PDB entry 3P83 | X-ray diffraction, 3.05 A resolution | chains B and E of the 6 polymer chains in the assembly

[Chain B]
Molecule: DNA polymerase sliding clamp
Source organism: Archaeoglobus fulgidus
Reference sequence: O29912 (PCNA_ARCFU); residues 1-245 here = UniProt positions 1-245
Sequence (245 residues; numbered 1 to 245; the number before each row is that of its first residue):
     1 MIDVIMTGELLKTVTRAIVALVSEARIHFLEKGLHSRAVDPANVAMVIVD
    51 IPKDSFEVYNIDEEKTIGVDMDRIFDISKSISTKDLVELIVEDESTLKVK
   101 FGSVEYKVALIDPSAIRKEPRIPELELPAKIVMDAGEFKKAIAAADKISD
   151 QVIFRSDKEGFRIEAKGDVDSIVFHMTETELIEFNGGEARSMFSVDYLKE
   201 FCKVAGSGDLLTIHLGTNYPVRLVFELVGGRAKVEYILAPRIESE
Not modelled in the structure: 245
What the authors report for this chain:
  - contacts within the chain: Asp150-Arg241 (salt bridge)

[Chain E]
Molecule: Ribonuclease HII
Source organism: Archaeoglobus fulgidus
Notes: EC 3.1.26.4
Reference sequence: O29634 (RNH2_ARCFU); numbering as in UniProt (aligned over 1-205)
Sequence (217 residues; row label = number of the first residue in the row; numbers below 1 keep their minus sign (Gly-11 is residue -11)):
   -11 GPLGSPEFPGRLMKAGIDEAGKGCVIGPLVVAGVACSDEDRLRKLGVKDS
    39 KKLSQGRREELAEEIRKICRTEVLKVSPENLDERMAAKTINEILKECYAE
    89 IILRLKPEIAYVDSPDVIPERLSRELEEITGLRVVAEHKADEKYPLVAAA
   139 SIIAKVEREREIERLKEKFGDFGSGYASDPRTREVLKEWIASGRIPSCVR
   189 MRWKTVSNLRQKTLDDF
Not modelled in the structure: -11 to -1, 193-196
Differences from the reference sequence: expression tag (-11 to 0)
UniProt features mapped onto this chain:
  - binding site (a divalent metal cation): Asp6, Glu7, Asp101
  - binding site (substrate): Arg46, Lys143, Arg146, Tyr164
  - mutagenesis: Asp6 (D6N: Loss of activity), Glu7 (E7N: Slight decrease of activity; E7Q: Loss of activity), Arg46 (R46A: Increases Km for RNA 60-fold), Asp101 (D101N: Loss of activity), Asp129 (D129N: Lowers activity by 50%), Lys143 (K143A: Decrease of activity. Increases Km for RNA 30-fold), Arg146 (R146A: Decrease of activity. Increases Km for RNA 26-fold), Tyr164 (Y164A: Loss of activity. Increases Km for RNA 44-fold)
Disulfide bonds: Cys24-Cys57
What the authors report for this chain:
  - catalytic residues: Asp6, Glu7, Asp101, Asp129
  - mutagenesis - D101N: abolished catalytic activity

[How chain B and chain E interact]
Residue-residue contacts (19):
  Arg16(B) - Ile106(E)
  Val19(B) - Ile106(E)  hydrophobic
  Val19(B) - Arg109(E)  hydrogen bond (backbone-side chain)
  Ala20(B) - Arg109(E)
  Ala20(B) - Arg112(E)  hydrogen bond (backbone-side chain)
  Leu21(B) - Arg109(E)
  Leu21(B) - Arg112(E)
  Val22(B) - Arg109(E)  hydrogen bond (backbone-side chain)
  Ser23(B) - Arg109(E)
  Asp72(B) - Val105(E)
  Asp72(B) - Arg109(E)  salt bridge
  Phe75(B) - Val105(E)  hydrophobic
  Phe75(B) - Ile106(E)  hydrophobic
  Asp76(B) - Val105(E)
  Asp196(B) - Arg121(E)  salt bridge
  Tyr197(B) - Arg112(E)
  Glu200(B) - Glu108(E)
  Glu200(B) - Arg112(E)
  Lys203(B) - Glu108(E)  salt bridge
Also at the interface, not in a pair above, chain B (15 interface residues in all): Asp40, Pro41
Also at the interface, not in a pair above, chain E (7 interface residues in all): Glu113

[Summary]
The interface between chain B and chain E involves 15 residues on one side and 7 on the other; the contacts
include 3 hydrogen bonds and 3 salt bridges. Among the polar pairs are Asp72(B)-Arg109(E), Asp196(B)-Arg121(E)
and Lys203(B)-Glu108(E). The paper reports catalytic residues Asp6(E), Glu7(E) and Asp101(E) among others;
D101N of chain E abolishes catalytic activity.
Chain B is DNA polymerase sliding clamp and chain E is Ribonuclease HII, both from Archaeoglobus fulgidus; the
structure, Structure of the PCNA:RNase HII complex from Archaeoglobus fulgidus, was determined by X-ray
diffraction, deposited together with 3P87.
